PDB entry 3WXR | X-ray diffraction, 3.15 A resolution | chains C and D of the 28 polymer chains in the assembly

[Chain C]
Protein: Proteasome subunit alpha type-3
Source organism: Saccharomyces cerevisiae S288c
Notes: EC 3.4.25.1
UniProt: P23638 (PSA3_YEAST); numbering as in UniProt (aligned over 1-258)
Chain sequence (258 residues; numbered 1 to 258; the number before each row is that of its first residue):
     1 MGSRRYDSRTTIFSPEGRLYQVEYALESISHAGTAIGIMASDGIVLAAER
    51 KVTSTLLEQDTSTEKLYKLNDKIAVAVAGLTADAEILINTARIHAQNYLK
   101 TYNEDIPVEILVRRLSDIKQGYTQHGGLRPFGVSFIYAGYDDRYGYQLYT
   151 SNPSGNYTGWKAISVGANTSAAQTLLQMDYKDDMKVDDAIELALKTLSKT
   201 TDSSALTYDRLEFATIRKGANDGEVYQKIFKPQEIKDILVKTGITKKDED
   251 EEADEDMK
Not modelled in the structure: 1, 219-220, 246-258
UniProt features mapped onto this chain:
  - cross-link (Glycyl lysine isopeptide (Lys-Gly)): K100 (interchain with G-Cter in ubiquitin), K199 (interchain with G-Cter in ubiquitin), K231 (interchain with G-Cter in ubiquitin)
What the authors report for this chain:
  - mutagenesis - G155R: increased growth in response to Deltafub1 Deltapba4

[Chain D]
Protein: Proteasome subunit alpha type-4
Source organism: Saccharomyces cerevisiae S288c
Notes: EC 3.4.25.1
UniProt: P40303 (PSA4_YEAST); numbering as in UniProt (aligned over 1-254)
Chain sequence (254 residues; numbered 1 to 254; the number before each row is that of its first residue):
     1 MSGYDRALSIFSPDGHIFQVEYALEAVKRGTCAVGVKGKNCVVLGCERRS
    51 TLKLQDTRITPSKVSKIDSHVVLSFSGLNADSRILIEKARVEAQSHRLTL
   101 EDPVTVEYLTRYVAGVQQRYTQSGGVRPFGVSTLIAGFDPRDDEPKLYQT
   151 EPSGIYSSWSAQTIGRNSKTVREFLEKNYDRKEPPATVEECVKLTVRSLL
   201 EVVQTGAKNIEITVVKPDSDIVALSSEEINQYVTQIEQEKQEQQEQDKKK
   251 KSNH
Not modelled in the structure: 1-2, 244-254
UniProt features mapped onto this chain:
  - modified residue: T60 (Phosphothreonine)

[Chain C / chain D interface]
Pairs across the interface (79):
  R4(C) - R6(D)  hydrogen bond (backbone-side chain)
  D7(C) - Y4(D)  hydrogen bond
  D7(C) - R6(D)  salt bridge
  R9(C) - R6(D)
  R9(C) - L8(D)
  T11(C) - L8(D)
  T11(C) - R127(D)
  I12(C) - L8(D)  hydrophobic
  I12(C) - Q19(D)
  F13(C) - Q19(D)  hydrogen bond (backbone-side chain)
  F13(C) - Y22(D)
  F13(C) - A23(D)  hydrophobic
  F13(C) - A26(D)  hydrophobic
  F13(C) - L78(D)  hydrophobic
  F13(C) - R127(D)
  F13(C) - P128(D)
  F13(C) - G130(D)
  S14(C) - Y22(D)
  P15(C) - Y22(D)  hydrophobic
  P15(C) - E25(D)
  E16(C) - E25(D)
  E16(C) - R29(D)  hydrogen bond (backbone-side chain)
  G17(C) - Y22(D)
  G17(C) - A26(D)
  G17(C) - R29(D)
  R18(C) - R29(D)
  L19(C) - R127(D)
  M39(C) - D56(D)
  E109(C) - I59(D)
  R113(C) - R83(D)
  S116(C) - R83(D)  hydrogen bond (backbone-side chain)
  D117(C) - R83(D)  salt bridge
  D117(C) - I84(D)
  Q120(C) - A80(D)
  Q120(C) - D81(D)
  Q120(C) - I84(D)
  T123(C) - R127(D)  hydrogen bond (backbone-side chain)
  Q124(C) - Y120(D)
  Q124(C) - G125(D)
  Q124(C) - V126(D)
  Q124(C) - R127(D)  hydrogen bond (backbone-backbone)
  Q124(C) - P128(D)
  Q124(C) - F129(D)
  H125(C) - G125(D)
  H125(C) - V126(D)
  G126(C) - Y4(D)
  G126(C) - G125(D)
  G127(C) - Y4(D)
  Y144(C) - R58(D)  hydrogen bond (backbone-side chain)
  Y144(C) - I59(D)  hydrophobic
  Y146(C) - R58(D)  hydrogen bond (backbone-side chain)
  Q147(C) - I59(D)
  L148(C) - I59(D)
  Y149(C) - I59(D)
  S154(C) - A80(D)
  G155(C) - A80(D)
  G155(C) - R83(D)  hydrogen bond (backbone-side chain)
  N156(C) - N79(D)  hydrogen bond
  N156(C) - A80(D)
  Y157(C) - P61(D)
  Y157(C) - R83(D)
  T158(C) - T60(D)
  G159(C) - Q55(D)
  G159(C) - D56(D)  hydrogen bond (backbone-backbone)
  G159(C) - T60(D)  hydrogen bond (backbone-side chain)
  W160(C) - L52(D)  hydrophobic
  W160(C) - L54(D)
  W160(C) - Q55(D)
  W160(C) - D56(D)
  K161(C) - L54(D)  hydrogen bond (backbone-backbone)
  K161(C) - Q55(D)
  A162(C) - L54(D)
  Q173(C) - L52(D)
  Q173(C) - L54(D)
  L176(C) - L54(D)  hydrophobic
  Q177(C) - L52(D)
  Q177(C) - K53(D)
  Q177(C) - L54(D)
  Y180(C) - L54(D)  hydrophobic
The authors on this interface:
  - interface residues, chain C: G155(C) (citing earlier work)

[Overview]
41 residues of chain C face 31 of chain D across their interface; the contacts include 14 hydrogen bonds and 2
salt bridges. Polar contacts include D7(C)-R6(D), D117(C)-R83(D) and R4(C)-R6(D). From the paper: G155R of
chain C increases growth in response to Deltafub1 Deltapba4; the interface residue G155(C).
Chain C is Proteasome subunit alpha type-3 and chain D is Proteasome subunit alpha type-4, both from
Saccharomyces cerevisiae S288c; the structure, Yeast 20S proteasome with a mutation of alpha7 subunit, was
determined by X-ray diffraction.
